Entry 1OBY (X-ray diffraction, 1.85 A resolution); this record covers chains A and P of the 4 polymer chains in the assembly.

# Chain A
Protein: Syntenin 1
From: Homo sapiens
Notes: fragment: pdz2, residues 197-270
UniProt: O00560 (SDB1_HUMAN); residue numbers follow UniProt; this construct covers 197-270
Sequence (79 residues; row label = number of the first residue in the row):
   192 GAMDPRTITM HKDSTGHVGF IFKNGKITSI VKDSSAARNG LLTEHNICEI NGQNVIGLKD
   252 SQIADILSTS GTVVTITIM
Disordered / not traced: 192-195
Swiss-Prot annotation at these positions:
  - binding site (a 1,2-diacyl-sn-glycero-3-phospho-(1D-myo-inositol-4,5-bisphosphate)): Asn215, Lys250, Asp251
  - mutagenesis: Lys214 (K214A: Disruption of the cooperative binding of C-terminal peptides from FZD7 and phosphatidylinositol-4,5-bisphosphate ...), Asn215 (N215D: Disruption of the cooperative binding of C-terminal peptides from FZD7 and phosphatidylinositol-4,5-bisphosphate), Lys250 (K250A: Disruption of the cooperative binding of C-terminal peptides from FZD7 and phosphatidylinositol-4,5-bisphosphate ...)

# Chain P
Protein: Syndecan-4
Notes: fragment: last 6 residues, residues 193-198
UniProt: P31431 (SDC4_HUMAN); residues 1-6 here correspond to UniProt positions 193-198 (UniProt number = residue number + 192)
Sequence (6 residues; each row starts with the number of its first residue):
     1 TNEFYA
Disordered / not traced: 1

# Chain A / chain P interface
Pairs across the interface (17; chain A residue first):
  His208(A) with Tyr5(P); Ala6(P)
  Val209(A) with Ala6(P), hydrogen bond (backbone-backbone)
  Gly210(A) with Ala6(P), hydrogen bond (backbone-backbone)
  Phe211(A) with Phe4(P); Tyr5(P); Ala6(P), hydrogen bond (backbone-backbone)
  Ile212(A) with Glu3(P); Phe4(P)
  Phe213(A) with Glu3(P); Phe4(P), hydrogen bond (backbone-backbone)
  Lys214(A) with Asn2(P); Glu3(P)
  Val222(A) with Tyr5(P), hydrophobic
  Asp251(A) with Phe4(P)
  Ala255(A) with Phe4(P), hydrophobic
  Leu258(A) with Ala6(P), hydrophobic
Also at the interface, not in a pair above, chain A (13 interface residues in all): Gly207, Ser252
From the paper, about this interface:
  - specific contacts: Gly207(A)-Ala6(P) (water-mediated contact), His208(A)-Tyr5(P) (pi stacking), Val209(A)-Ala6(P) (backbone contact), Gly210(A)-Ala6(P) (backbone contact), Phe211(A)-Ala6(P) (backbone contact), Phe213(A)-Phe4(P) (backbone contact), Phe213(A)-Ala6(P), Val222(A)-Tyr5(P), Leu258(A)-Ala6(P)

# Summary
The interface between chain A and chain P involves 13 residues on one side and 5 on the other; the contacts
include 4 hydrogen bonds. Polar pairs include Val209(A)-Ala6(P), Gly210(A)-Ala6(P) and Phe211(A)-Ala6(P). The
authors report a water-mediated contact between Gly207(A) and Ala6(P); pi stacking between His208(A) and
Tyr5(P); backbone contacts between Val209(A) and Ala6(P), Gly210(A) and Ala6(P) and Phe211(A) and Ala6(P)
among others.
Here chain A is Syntenin 1 (Homo sapiens) and chain P is Syndecan-4. Entry 1OBY (Crystal structure of the
complex of PDZ2 of syntenin with a syndecan-4 peptide) was determined by X-ray diffraction (same publication
as 1NTE, 1OBZ and 1OBX).
